7OTZ - chains C and E of the 4 polymer chains in the assembly; structure by X-ray diffraction, 3.10 A resolution.

[Chain C]
Name: Reverse transcriptase/ribonuclease H
Organism: Human immunodeficiency virus type 1 group M subtype B (isolate BH10)
Notes: EC 2.7.7.49, 2.7.7.7, 3.1.26.13, 3.1.13.2
UniProtKB: P03366 (POL_HV1B1); residues 1-554 here correspond to UniProt positions 600-1153 (UniProt number = residue number + 599)
Chain sequence (556 residues; numbered -1 to 554; the number before each row is that of its first residue; numbers below 1 keep their minus sign (Met-1 is residue -1)):
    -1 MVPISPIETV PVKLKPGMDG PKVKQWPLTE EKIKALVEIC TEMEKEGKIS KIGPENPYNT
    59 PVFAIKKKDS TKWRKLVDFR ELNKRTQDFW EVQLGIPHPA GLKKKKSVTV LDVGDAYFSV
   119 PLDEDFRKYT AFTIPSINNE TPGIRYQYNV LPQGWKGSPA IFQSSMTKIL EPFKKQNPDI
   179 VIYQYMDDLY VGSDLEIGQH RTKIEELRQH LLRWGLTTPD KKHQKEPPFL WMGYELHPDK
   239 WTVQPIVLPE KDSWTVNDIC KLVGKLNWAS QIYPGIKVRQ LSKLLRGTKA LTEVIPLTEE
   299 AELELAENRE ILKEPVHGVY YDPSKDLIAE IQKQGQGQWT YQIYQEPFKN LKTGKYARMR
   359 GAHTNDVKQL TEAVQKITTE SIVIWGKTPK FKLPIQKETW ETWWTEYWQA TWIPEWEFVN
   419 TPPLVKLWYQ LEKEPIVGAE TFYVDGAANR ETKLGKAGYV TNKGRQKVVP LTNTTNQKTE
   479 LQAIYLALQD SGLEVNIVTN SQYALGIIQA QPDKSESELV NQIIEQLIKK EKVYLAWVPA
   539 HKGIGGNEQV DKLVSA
Unresolved in the structure: -1
Differences from the reference sequence: initiating methionine (-1); expression tag (0); conflict Cys258 (Gln857 in P03366), Ser280 (Cys879 in P03366), Asn498 (Asp1097 in P03366)
UniProt features mapped onto this chain:
  - region: Phe227 to His235 (RT 'primer grip')
  - motif: Trp398 to Trp414 (Tryptophan repeat motif)
  - binding site (Mg(2+)): Asp110, Asp185, Asp186, Asp443, Glu478, Asp549
  - site: Trp401 (Essential for RT p66/p51 heterodimerization), Trp414 (Essential for RT p66/p51 heterodimerization), Phe440, Tyr441 (Cleavage)

[Chain E]
Molecule: 27-nt DNA strand
Sequence (27 nucleotides; row label = number of the first residue in the row):
   701 ATGGTCGGCG CCCGAACAGG GACTGTG
Unresolved in the structure: 701-702, 726-727

[How chain C and chain E interact]
Pairs across the interface (36; chain C residue first):
  Phe61(C) - DG704(E)  phosphate contact
  Phe61(C) - DT705(E)  sugar contact
  Ile63(C) - DG703(E)  sugar contact
  Ile63(C) - DT705(E)  base contact
  Leu74(C) - DT705(E)  base contact
  Asn81(C) - DC706(E)  sugar contact
  Glu89(C) - DG707(E)  phosphate contact
  Glu89(C) - DG708(E)  phosphate contact
  Gln91(C) - DG708(E)  sugar contact
  Leu92(C) - DC709(E)  sugar contact
  Ile94(C) - DG708(E)  base contact
  Ile94(C) - DC709(E)  sugar contact
  Gly152(C) - DT705(E)  base contact
  Gly152(C) - DC706(E)  sugar contact
  Lys154(C) - DC706(E)  phosphate contact
  Pro157(C) - DG707(E)  sugar contact
  Tyr183(C) - DG707(E)  hydrogen bond to the base
  Tyr183(C) - DG708(E)  base contact
  Met184(C) - DG707(E)  base contact
  Asn265(C) - DC711(E)  sugar contact
  Asn265(C) - DC712(E)  phosphate contact
  Ser280(C) - DC712(E)  phosphate contact
  Ser280(C) - DC713(E)  phosphate contact
  Leu283(C) - DC713(E)  sugar contact
  Arg284(C) - DC713(E)  salt bridge to the phosphate
  Arg284(C) - DG714(E)  phosphate contact
  Gly285(C) - DC713(E)  phosphate contact
  Gly285(C) - DG714(E)  hydrogen bond to the phosphate
  Lys353(C) - DC712(E)  salt bridge to the phosphate
  Ala355(C) - DC712(E)  phosphate contact
  Lys374(C) - DC711(E)  phosphate contact
  Arg448(C) - DA722(E)  base contact
  Arg448(C) - DC723(E)  hydrogen bond to the base
  Asn474(C) - DC723(E)  sugar contact
  Gln500(C) - DG721(E)  phosphate contact
  Gln500(C) - DA722(E)  phosphate contact
Interface residues without a listed pair, chain C (32 interface residues in all): Val75, Arg78, Gly93, Tyr115, Gln151, Trp153, Lys281, His539

[Overview]
Chain C and chain E form an interface of 32 and 14 residues respectively, with 3 hydrogen bonds and 2 salt
bridges. Polar contacts include Tyr183(C)-DG707(E), Arg448(C)-DC723(E) and Gly285(C)-DG714(E). From UniProt: 6
Mg2+-binding residues on chain C.
Here chain C is Reverse transcriptase/ribonuclease H (Human immunodeficiency virus type 1 group M subtype B
(isolate BH10)) and chain E is a 27-nt DNA strand. Entry 7OTZ (HIV-1 reverse transcriptase complex with DNA
and inhibitor rmc-259) was determined by X-ray diffraction together with 7OT6, 7OTA, 7OTK, 7OTN, 7OTX and 7OUT
from the same study.
